Entry 7JVQ (electron microscopy, 3.00 A resolution); this record covers chains A and N of the 5 polymer chains in the assembly.

== Chain A ==
Protein: Engineered mini-Gi protein alpha sub-unit
Source organism: Homo sapiens
Amino-acid sequence (246 residues; each row starts with the number of its first residue):
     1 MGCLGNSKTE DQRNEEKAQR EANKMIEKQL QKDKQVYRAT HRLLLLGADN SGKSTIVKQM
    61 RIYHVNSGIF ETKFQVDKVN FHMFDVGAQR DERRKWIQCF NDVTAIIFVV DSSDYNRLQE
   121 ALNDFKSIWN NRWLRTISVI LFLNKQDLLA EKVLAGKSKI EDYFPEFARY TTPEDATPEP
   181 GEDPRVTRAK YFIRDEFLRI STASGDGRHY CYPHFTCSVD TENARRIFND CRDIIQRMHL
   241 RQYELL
Disordered / not traced: 1-8

== Chain N ==
Protein: Nanobody35
Source organism: synthetic construct
Notes: antibody fragment or engineered binder
Amino-acid sequence (135 residues; each row starts with the number of its first residue; numbering starts at 0):
     0 MQVQLQESGG GLVQPGGSLR LSCAASGFTF SNYKMNWVRQ APGKGLEWVS DISQSGASIS
    60 YTGSVKGRFT ISRDNAKNTL YLQMNSLKPE DTAVYYCARC PAPFTRDCFD VTSTTYAYRG
   120 QGTQVTVSSH HHHHH
Disordered / not traced: 0, 129-134
Disulfides: Cys22-Cys96, Cys99-Cys107

== Interface between chain A and chain N ==
Pairs across the interface (24):
  Arg90(A) with Thr113(N), hydrogen bond (side chain-backbone)
  Asp91(A) with Thr111(N); Ser112(N)
  Glu92(A) with Thr111(N); Thr114(N); Tyr115(N)
  Arg93(A) with Phe108(N)
  Arg94(A) with Pro100(N); Phe108(N); Tyr115(N); Tyr117(N)
  Gln119(A) with Trp47(N)
  Glu120(A) with Leu45(N)
  Asn123(A) with Trp47(N)
  Ser127(A) with Asp106(N); Cys107(N), hydrogen bond (side chain-backbone); Phe108(N)
  Asn130(A) with Arg105(N); Asp106(N)
  Asn131(A) with Asp106(N)
  Tyr163(A) with Gly62(N); Ser63(N)
  Pro165(A) with Gly62(N)
  Glu166(A) with Lys65(N), salt bridge
Interface residues without a listed pair, chain A (18 interface residues in all): Lys126, Arg132, Arg135, Asp162
Interface residues without a listed pair, chain N (18 interface residues in all): Lys33, Thr61

== Overview ==
The chain A/chain N interface involves 18 residues from each chain, with 2 hydrogen bonds and 1 salt bridge.
Polar pairs include Glu166(A)-Lys65(N), Arg90(A)-Thr113(N) and Ser127(A)-Cys107(N).
Here chain A is Engineered mini-Gi protein alpha sub-unit (Homo sapiens) and chain N is Nanobody35 (synthetic
construct). Entry 7JVQ (Cryo-EM structure of apomorphine-bound dopamine receptor 1 in complex with Gs protein)
was determined by electron microscopy together with 7JV5 and 7JVP from the same study.
